PDB entry 4TV8 | X-ray diffraction, 2.10 A resolution | chains A and E of the 6 polymer chains in the assembly

Chain A:
Name: Tubulin alpha-1B chain
From: Bos taurus
Notes: fragment: stathmin-like domain
UniProtKB: P81947 (TBA1B_BOVIN); residues 1-451 here = UniProt positions 1-451
Chain sequence (451 residues; row label = number of the first residue in the row):
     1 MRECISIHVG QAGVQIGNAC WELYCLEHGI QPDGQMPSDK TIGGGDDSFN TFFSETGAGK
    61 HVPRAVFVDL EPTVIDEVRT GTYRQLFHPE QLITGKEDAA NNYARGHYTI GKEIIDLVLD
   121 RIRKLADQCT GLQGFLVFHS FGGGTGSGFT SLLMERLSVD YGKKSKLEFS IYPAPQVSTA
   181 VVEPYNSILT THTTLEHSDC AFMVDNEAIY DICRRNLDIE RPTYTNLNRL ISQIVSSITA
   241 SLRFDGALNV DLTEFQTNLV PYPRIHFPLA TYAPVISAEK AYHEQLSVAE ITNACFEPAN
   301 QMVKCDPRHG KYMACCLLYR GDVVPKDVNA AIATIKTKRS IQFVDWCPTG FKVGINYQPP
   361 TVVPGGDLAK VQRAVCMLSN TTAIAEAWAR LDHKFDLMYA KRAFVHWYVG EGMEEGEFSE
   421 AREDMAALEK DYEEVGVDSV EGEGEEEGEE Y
Unresolved in the structure: 282-284, 440-451
Metal / ion sites: Ca2+: Asp39, Thr41, Gly44, Glu55
Residues lining bound ligands: GTP (guanosine-5'-triphosphate): Val9, Gly10, Gln11, Ala12, Gln15, Ile16, Asp69, Asp98, Ala99, Ala100, Asn101, Ser140, Gly142, Gly143, Gly144, Thr145, Gly146, Ile171, Pro173, Val177, Ser178, Thr179, Glu183, Asn206, Tyr224, Leu227, Asn228, Ile231

Chain E:
Name: Stathmin-4
From: Rattus norvegicus
UniProtKB: P63043 (STMN4_RAT); residues 5-145 here correspond to UniProt positions 49-189 (UniProt number = residue number + 44)
Chain sequence (143 residues; numbered 3 to 145; the number before each row is that of its first residue):
     3 MADMEVIELN KCTSGQSFEV ILKPPSFDGV PEFNASLPRR RDPSLEEIQK KLEAAEERRK
    63 YQEAELLKHL AEKREHEREV IQKAIEENNN FIKMAKEKLA QKMESNKENR EAHLAAMLER
   123 LQEKDKHAEE VRKNKELKEE ASR
Unresolved in the structure: 3-5, 29-43, 142-145
Differences from the reference sequence: expression tag (3-4)
Curated features (UniProtKB/Swiss-Prot):
  - modified residue: Ser46 (Phosphoserine)

Chain A / chain E interface:
Contacting residue pairs - 58 pairs, chain A then chain E:
  His107(A) with Leu54(E)
  Tyr108(A) with Ala57(E), hydrophobic; Arg61(E)
  Thr109(A) with Arg61(E), hydrogen bond
  Lys112(A) with Leu54(E); Glu58(E), salt bridge
  Leu152(A) with Ile50(E), hydrophobic
  Glu155(A) with Ile50(E)
  Arg156(A) with Leu47(E); Ile50(E); Gln51(E)
  Val159(A) with Pro45(E); Ile50(E), hydrophobic
  Asp245(A) with Cys14(E); Ser16(E)
  Ala247(A) with Asn12(E); Ser19(E)
  Leu248(A) with Ser19(E)
  Pro325(A) with Gln18(E); Phe20(E), hydrophobic
  Asn329(A) with Val8(E); Phe20(E); Val22(E)
  Ile332(A) with Val22(E), hydrophobic
  Lys336(A) with Leu24(E)
  Asp345(A) with Pro27(E); Ser28(E), hydrogen bond (backbone-backbone)
  Trp346(A) with Pro27(E)
  Cys347(A) with Pro27(E)
  Pro348(A) with Lys25(E); Pro27(E)
  Thr349(A) with Ile23(E); Leu24(E), hydrogen bond (backbone-backbone); Lys25(E), hydrogen bond (backbone-backbone)
  Gly350(A) with Val22(E)
  Phe351(A) with Glu21(E); Val22(E), hydrogen bond (backbone-backbone); Leu24(E), hydrophobic
  Lys352(A) with Phe20(E); Glu21(E)
  Val353(A) with Ser19(E); Phe20(E), hydrogen bond (backbone-backbone)
  Gly354(A) with Gln18(E)
  Ile355(A) with Gly17(E); Gln18(E), hydrogen bond (backbone-backbone)
  Asn356(A) with Ser16(E)
  Tyr357(A) with Thr15(E); Ser16(E), hydrogen bond (backbone-backbone); Gly17(E); Gln18(E), hydrogen bond
  Val409(A) with Gln64(E), hydrogen bond (backbone-side chain)
  Gly410(A) with Arg61(E); Gln64(E)
  Glu411(A) with Arg61(E), hydrogen bond (backbone-side chain)
  Gly412(A) with Ala57(E); Arg60(E), hydrogen bond (backbone-side chain); Arg61(E)
  Glu414(A) with Arg60(E), salt bridge
Also at the interface, not in a pair above, chain A (38 interface residues in all): Ser158, Glu196, His197, Val328, Gln358
Also at the interface, not in a pair above, chain E (31 interface residues in all): Pro26, Asp44, Ser46, Lys53, Glu55

Summary:
Chain A and chain E form an interface of 38 and 31 residues respectively; the contacts include 12 hydrogen
bonds and 2 salt bridges. Polar contacts include Lys112(A)-Glu58(E), Glu414(A)-Arg60(E) and
Thr109(A)-Arg61(E). Bound to chain A: GTP.
Chain A is Tubulin alpha-1B chain (Bos taurus) and chain E is Stathmin-4 (Rattus norvegicus); the structure,
Tubulin-Maytansine complex, was determined by X-ray diffraction, deposited together with 4TUY and 4TV9.
